PDB entry 2GLV | X-ray diffraction, 2.50 A resolution | chains D and E of the 6 polymer chains in the assembly

== Chain D (and E) ==
Molecule: (3R)-hydroxymyristoyl-acyl carrier protein dehydratase
Source organism: Helicobacter pylori
Notes: EC 4.2.1.-; chain E of this document is another copy of the same molecule, construct and numbering; everything in this record applies to it too
UniProt: Q5G940 (Q5G940_HELPY); residue numbers follow UniProt; this construct covers 1-159
Amino-acid sequence (171 residues; each row starts with the number of its first residue; numbers below 1 keep their minus sign (Met-11 is residue -11)):
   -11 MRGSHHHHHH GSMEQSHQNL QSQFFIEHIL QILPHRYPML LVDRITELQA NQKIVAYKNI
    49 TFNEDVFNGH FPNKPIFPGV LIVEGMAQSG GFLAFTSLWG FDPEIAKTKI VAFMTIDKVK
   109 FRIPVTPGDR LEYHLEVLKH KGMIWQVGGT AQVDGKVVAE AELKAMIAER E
Not modelled in the structure: -11 to 8
Construct notes: expression tag (-11 to 0); engineered mutation Ala100 (Tyr in 56684725)

== Interface between chain D and chain E ==
Contacting residue pairs (57):
  Ile14(D) - Phe50(E)  hydrophobic
  Ile14(D) - Pro63(E)  hydrophobic
  Glu15(D) - Asn61(E)
  Glu15(D) - Lys62(E)
  Leu18(D) - Phe50(E)  hydrophobic
  Leu18(D) - Pro63(E)
  Tyr25(D) - Asn51(E)
  Tyr25(D) - Glu52(E)
  Tyr25(D) - Asp53(E)
  Tyr25(D) - Asn56(E)
  Pro26(D) - Asn51(E)  hydrogen bond (backbone-side chain)
  Leu28(D) - Phe50(E)  hydrophobic
  Asp31(D) - Thr49(E)  hydrogen bond
  Asp31(D) - Phe50(E)  hydrogen bond (side chain-backbone)
  Asp31(D) - Gly116(E)
  Arg32(D) - Thr114(E)  hydrogen bond
  Arg32(D) - Pro115(E)  hydrogen bond (side chain-backbone)
  Arg32(D) - Gly116(E)
  Arg32(D) - Asp117(E)  salt bridge
  Tyr45(D) - Gly116(E)  hydrogen bond (side chain-backbone)
  Lys46(D) - Thr49(E)  hydrogen bond
  Lys46(D) - Asn51(E)
  Asn47(D) - Asn47(E)
  Asn47(D) - Ile48(E)  hydrogen bond (side chain-backbone)
  Asn47(D) - Thr49(E)  hydrogen bond (backbone-side chain)
  Asn47(D) - Gly116(E)  hydrogen bond (side chain-backbone)
  Asn47(D) - Asp117(E)  hydrogen bond (side chain-backbone)
  Ile48(D) - Asn47(E)  hydrogen bond (backbone-side chain)
  Thr49(D) - Asp31(E)  hydrogen bond
  Thr49(D) - Lys46(E)  hydrogen bond
  Thr49(D) - Asn47(E)  hydrogen bond (side chain-backbone)
  Thr49(D) - Thr49(E)
  Thr49(D) - Glu52(E)
  Phe50(D) - Ile14(E)  hydrophobic
  Phe50(D) - Leu18(E)  hydrophobic
  Phe50(D) - Tyr25(E)
  Phe50(D) - Asp31(E)  hydrogen bond (backbone-side chain)
  Asn51(D) - Tyr25(E)
  Asn51(D) - Pro26(E)
  Asn51(D) - Lys46(E)
  Asn51(D) - Glu52(E)  hydrogen bond
  Glu52(D) - Tyr25(E)
  Glu52(D) - Thr49(E)
  Glu52(D) - Asn51(E)
  Asp53(D) - Tyr25(E)
  Asn56(D) - Tyr25(E)
  Asn61(D) - Glu15(E)
  Lys62(D) - Glu15(E)
  Pro63(D) - Ile14(E)  hydrophobic
  Pro63(D) - Glu15(E)
  Pro115(D) - Asp31(E)
  Pro115(D) - Arg32(E)  hydrogen bond (backbone-side chain)
  Gly116(D) - Arg32(E)
  Gly116(D) - Tyr45(E)  hydrogen bond (backbone-side chain)
  Gly116(D) - Asn47(E)  hydrogen bond (backbone-side chain)
  Asp117(D) - Arg32(E)  salt bridge
  Asp117(D) - Asn47(E)  hydrogen bond (backbone-side chain)
Also at the interface, not in a pair above, chain D (28 interface residues in all): Met27, Leu29, Thr114, Arg118
Also at the interface, not in a pair above, chain E (29 interface residues in all): Met27, Leu28, Leu29, Val54, Arg118

== In short ==
Chain D and chain E form an interface of 28 and 29 residues respectively, with 21 hydrogen bonds and 2 salt
bridges. Polar contacts include Arg32(D)-Asp117(E), Pro26(D)-Asn51(E) and Asp31(D)-Thr49(E).
Chain D and chain E are both (3R)-hydroxymyristoyl-acyl carrier protein dehydratase (Helicobacter pylori); the
structure, Crystal structure of (3R)-Hydroxyacyl-Acyl Carrier Protein Dehydratase(FabZ) mutant(Y100A) from
Helicobacter pylori, was determined by X-ray diffraction together with 2GLL, 2GLM and 2GLP from the same
study.
